PDB entry 7XK4 | electron microscopy, 3.10 A resolution | chains C and E of the 6 polymer chains in the assembly

# Chain C
Molecule: Na(+)-translocating NADH-quinone reductase subunit C
Source organism: Vibrio cholerae O395
Notes: EC 7.2.1.1
UniProtKB: A5F5Y7 (NQRC_VIBC3); numbering as in UniProt (aligned over 1-257)
Sequence (257 residues; numbered 1 to 257; the number before each row is that of its first residue):
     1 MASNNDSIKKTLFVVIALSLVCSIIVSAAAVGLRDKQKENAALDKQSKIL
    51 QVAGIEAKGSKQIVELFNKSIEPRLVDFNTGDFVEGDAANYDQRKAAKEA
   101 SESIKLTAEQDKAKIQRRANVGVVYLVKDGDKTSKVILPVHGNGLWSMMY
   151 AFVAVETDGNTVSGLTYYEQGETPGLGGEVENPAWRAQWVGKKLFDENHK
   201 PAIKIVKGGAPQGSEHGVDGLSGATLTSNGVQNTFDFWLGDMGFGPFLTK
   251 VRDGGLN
Disordered / not traced: 1-5, 257
UniProt features mapped onto this chain:
  - modified residue: Thr225 (FMN phosphoryl threonine)
  - mutagenesis: His216 (H216L: Decrease in FMN binding), Thr225 (T225L: Loss of FMN binding)
Covalently attached groups: flavin mononucleotide (FMN) linked to Thr225
Ligand contacts: FMN (flavin mononucleotide): Leu145, Trp146, Glu172, Thr173, Leu176, Gly177, Lys207, Gly223, Ala224, Leu226, Thr227

# Chain E
Molecule: Na(+)-translocating NADH-quinone reductase subunit E
Source organism: Vibrio cholerae O395
Notes: EC 7.2.1.1
UniProtKB: A5F5Y5 (NQRE_VIBC3); residue numbers follow UniProt; this construct covers 1-198
Sequence (198 residues; row label = number of the first residue in the row):
     1 MEHYISLLVKSIFIENMALSFFLGMCTFLAVSKKVKTSFGLGIAVIVVLT
    51 ISVPVNNLVYNLVLKPDALVEGVDLSFLNFITFIGVIAALVQILEMILDR
   101 FFPPLYNALGIFLPLITVNCAIFGGVSFMVQRDYSFAESVVYGFGSGVGW
   151 MLAIVALAGIREKMKYSDVPPGLRGLGITFITAGLMALGFMSFSGVQL
Metal / ion sites: Ca2+ near Ser11 (its only coordinating residue here)
Ligand contacts: 2Fe-2S cluster (FES): Gly24, Met25, Cys26, Asn119, Cys120

# How chain C and chain E interact
Pairs across the interface (7):
  Ala30(C) - Phe77(E)  hydrophobic
  Arg34(C) - Asp74(E)  hydrogen bond (side chain-backbone)
  Arg34(C) - Phe77(E)
  Asn143(C) - Gln197(E)
  Leu145(C) - Gln197(E)
  Trp146(C) - Ser194(E)
  Trp146(C) - Gly195(E)
Other interface residues (no listed pair), chain C (8 interface residues in all): Val26, Ser27, Val31

# In short
8 residues of chain C face 5 of chain E across their interface; the contacts include 1 hydrogen bond. The
hydrogen-bonded pair is Arg34(C)-Asp74(E). Chain E binds 2Fe-2S cluster. Covalently linked flavin
mononucleotide: at Thr225(C). UniProt lists 2 mutagenesis sites on chain C.
Chain C is Na(+)-translocating NADH-quinone reductase subunit C and chain E is Na(+)-translocating
NADH-quinone reductase subunit E, both from Vibrio cholerae O395; the structure, Cryo-EM structure of
Na+-pumping NADH-ubiquinone oxidoreductase from Vibrio cholerae, state 2, was determined by electron
microscopy (same publication as 7XK3, 7XK5, 7XK6 and 7XK7).
